PDB entry 6HL6 | X-ray diffraction, 1.97 A resolution | chains A and S

== Chain A ==
Name: Hypoxia-inducible factor 1-alpha inhibitor
Organism: Homo sapiens
Notes: EC 1.14.11.30, 1.14.11.-
Reference sequence: Q9NWT6 (HIF1N_HUMAN); residue numbers follow UniProt; this construct covers 1-349
Sequence (350 residues; numbered 0 to 349; the number before each row is that of its first residue; numbering starts at 0):
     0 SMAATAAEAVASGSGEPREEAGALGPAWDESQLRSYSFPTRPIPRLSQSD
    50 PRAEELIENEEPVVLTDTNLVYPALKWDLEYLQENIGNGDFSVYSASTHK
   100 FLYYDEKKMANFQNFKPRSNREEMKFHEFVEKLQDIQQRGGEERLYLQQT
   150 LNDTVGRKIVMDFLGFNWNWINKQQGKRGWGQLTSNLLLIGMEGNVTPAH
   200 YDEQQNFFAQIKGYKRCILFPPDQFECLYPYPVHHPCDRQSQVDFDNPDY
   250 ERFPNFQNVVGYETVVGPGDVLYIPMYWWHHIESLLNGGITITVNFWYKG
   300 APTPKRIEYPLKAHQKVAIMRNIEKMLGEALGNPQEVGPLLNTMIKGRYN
Unresolved in the structure: 0-14
Differences from the reference sequence: expression tag (0)
Ion coordination: Zn2+: H199, D201, H279 (together with N-oxalylglycine)
Ligand contacts: N-oxalylglycine (OGA): Y145, L188, T196, H199, D201, N205, F207, K214, H279, I281, N294, W296
Swiss-Prot annotation at these positions:
  - binding site (2-oxoglutarate): Y145, T196, N205, K214, N294
  - binding site (substrate): D152, Q181 to T183, D201 to Q203, R238, Q239, A300, N321
  - binding site (Fe cation): H199, D201, H279
  - site: L340 (Important for dimer formation)
  - modified residue: A2 (N-acetylalanine)
  - mutagenesis: H199 (H199A: Prevents suppression of HIF CAD activity. Strongly stimulates 2-oxoglutarate turnover. No stimulation of 2-oxoglutarate turnover; when associated with R-340), D201 (D201A: Prevents suppression of HIF CAD activity; D201E: Loss of HIF1A Asn hydroxylation activity. Slightly stimulates 2-oxoglutarate turnover; D201G: No impact on HIF1A Asn hydroxylation activity ...), Q239 (Q239H: No effect on Asp hydroxylation ability), W296 (W296R: Loss of HIF1A Asn hydroxylation activity and slight stimulation of 2-oxoglutarate turnover; when associated with G-201), L340 (L340R: Impairs dimer formation, leading to loss of HIF1A Asn hydroxylation activity. No stimulation of 2-oxoglutarate turnover; when associated with A-201), I344 (I344R: No effect on dimer formation and HIF1A Asn hydroxylation activity)

== Chain S ==
Name: RelA-associated inhibitor
Reference sequence: Q8WUF5 (IASPP_HUMAN); numbering as in UniProt (aligned over 670-693)
Sequence (24 residues; numbered 670 to 693; the number before each row is that of its first residue):
   670 GANYSIVDFLITAGANVNSPDSHG
Unresolved in the structure: 670-673, 691-693

== How chain A and chain S interact ==
Contacting residue pairs (40; chain A residue first):
  Y93(A) with P689(S)
  Y102(A) with V686(S); N687(S); S688(S), hydrogen bond (side chain-backbone)
  Q147(A) with P689(S)
  T149(A) with S688(S); D690(S), hydrogen bond
  L186(A) with N687(S); P689(S)
  H199(A) with N687(S), hydrogen bond
  D201(A) with N685(S); V686(S); N687(S), hydrogen bond (side chain-backbone)
  E202(A) with G683(S), hydrogen bond (side chain-backbone); A684(S); N685(S), hydrogen bond (backbone-backbone)
  Q203(A) with A684(S), hydrogen bond (side chain-backbone); V686(S)
  R238(A) with N685(S); V686(S), hydrogen bond (side chain-backbone); N687(S), hydrogen bond
  Q239(A) with N687(S), hydrogen bond
  M275(A) with A682(S), hydrophobic
  Y276(A) with A682(S)
  W296(A) with V686(S), hydrophobic; N687(S); S688(S)
  T302(A) with I680(S)
  I306(A) with I680(S), hydrophobic
  Y308(A) with V676(S)
  A317(A) with L679(S); I680(S)
  I318(A) with L679(S); I680(S), hydrophobic
  N321(A) with F678(S); L679(S), hydrogen bond (side chain-backbone); T681(S), hydrogen bond (side chain-backbone)
  I322(A) with L679(S), hydrophobic
  M325(A) with F678(S), hydrophobic; L679(S), hydrophobic
Also at the interface, not in a pair above, chain A (26 interface residues in all): S91, T196, K298, Q314

== In short ==
The interface between chain A and chain S involves 26 residues on one side and 14 on the other; the contacts
include 12 hydrogen bonds. Polar pairs include Y102(A)-S688(S), T149(A)-D690(S) and H199(A)-N687(S). Bound to
chain A: N-oxalylglycine.
Chain A is Hypoxia-inducible factor 1-alpha inhibitor (Homo sapiens) and chain S is RelA-associated inhibitor;
the structure, Factor Inhibiting HIF (FIH) in complex with zinc, NOG and iASPP(670-693), was determined by
X-ray diffraction.
